Entry 6UTJ (electron microscopy, 2.90 A resolution); this record covers chains 2 and L of the 35 polymer chains in the assembly.

Chain 2 (and L):
Name: Proteasome subunit beta
Source organism: Thermoplasma acidophilum
Notes: EC 3.4.25.1; chain L of this document is another copy of the same molecule, construct and numbering; everything in this record applies to it too
UniProt: P28061 (PSB_THEAC); residues 1-203 here correspond to UniProt positions 9-211 (UniProt number = residue number + 8)
Sequence (203 residues; row label = number of the first residue in the row):
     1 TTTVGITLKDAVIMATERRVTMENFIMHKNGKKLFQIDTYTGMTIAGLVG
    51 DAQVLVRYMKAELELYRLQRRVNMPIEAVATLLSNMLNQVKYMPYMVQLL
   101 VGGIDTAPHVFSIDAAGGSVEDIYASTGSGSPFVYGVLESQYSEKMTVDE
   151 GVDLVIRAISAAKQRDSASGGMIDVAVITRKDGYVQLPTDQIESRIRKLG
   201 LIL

Chain 2 / chain L interface:
Contacting residue pairs (22):
  Pro-132(2) / Pro-132(L)  hydrophobic
  Pro-132(2) / Phe-133(L)
  Phe-133(2) / Pro-132(L)
  Phe-133(2) / Gly-136(L)
  Tyr-135(2) / Arg-165(L)
  Gly-136(2) / Phe-133(L)
  Val-137(2) / Ser-140(L)
  Glu-139(2) / Ala-161(L)
  Glu-139(2) / Gln-164(L)
  Glu-139(2) / Arg-165(L)
  Ser-140(2) / Val-137(L)
  Ser-140(2) / Gln-141(L)
  Ser-140(2) / Arg-157(L)  hydrogen bond (backbone-side chain)
  Ser-140(2) / Ala-161(L)
  Gln-141(2) / Ser-140(L)
  Gln-141(2) / Gln-141(L)
  Arg-157(2) / Ser-140(L)  hydrogen bond (side chain-backbone)
  Ala-161(2) / Glu-139(L)
  Ala-161(2) / Ser-140(L)
  Gln-164(2) / Glu-139(L)
  Arg-165(2) / Tyr-135(L)
  Arg-165(2) / Glu-139(L)
Also at the interface, not in a pair above, chain L (13 interface residues in all): Tyr-124

Summary:
Chain 2 and chain L form an interface of 12 and 13 residues respectively, with 2 hydrogen bonds. Its one
hydrogen-bonded contact is Ser-140(2)/Arg-157(L).
Chain 2 and chain L are both Proteasome subunit beta (Thermoplasma acidophilum); the structure, Allosteric
couple between alpha rings of the 20S proteasome. 20S proteasome singly capped by PA26/E102A, C-terminus ...,
was determined by electron microscopy, deposited together with 6UTF, 6UTG, 6UTH and 6UTI.
